PDB entry 9HAM | electron microscopy, 5.06 A resolution (low resolution: residue-level contacts below are approximate; hydrogen-bond / salt-bridge calls are withheld) | chains A and K of the 13 polymer chains in the assembly

# Chain A
Molecule: 23S ribosomal RNA
Source organism: Escherichia coli
Sequence (2904 nucleotides; row label = number of the first residue in the row):
     1 GGUUAAGCGACUAAGCGUACACGGUGGAUGCCCUGGCAGUCAGAGGCGAU
    51 GAAGGACGUGCUAAUCUGCGAUAAGCGUCGGUAAGGUGAUAUGAACCGUU
   101 AUAACCGGCGAUUUCCGAAUGGGGAAACCCAGUGUGUUUCGACACACUAU
   151 CAUUAACUGAAUCCAUAGGUUAAUGAGGCGAACCGGGGGAACUGAAACAU
   201 CUAAGUACCCCGAGGAAAAGAAAUCAACCGAGAUUCCCCCAGUAGCGGCG
   251 AGCGAACGGGGAGCAGCCCAGAGCCUGAAUCAGUGUGUGUGUUAGUGGAA
   301 GCGUCUGGAAAGGCGCGCGAUACAGGGUGACAGCCCCGUACACAAAAAUG
   351 CACAUGCUGUGAGCUCGAUGAGUAGGGCGGGACACGUGGUAUCCUGUCUG
   401 AAUAUGGGGGGACCAUCCUCCAAGGCUAAAUACUCCUGACUGACCGAUAG
   451 UGAACCAGUACCGUGAGGGAAAGGCGAAAAGAACCCCGGCGAGGGGAGUG
   501 AAAAAGAACCUGAAACCGUGUACGUACAAGCAGUGGGAGCACGCUUAGGC
   551 GUGUGACUGCGUACCUUUUGUAUAAUGGGUCAGCGACUUAUAUUCUGUAG
   601 CAAGGUUAACCGAAUAGGGGAGCCGAAGGGAAACCGAGUCUUAACUGGGC
   651 GUUAAGUUGCAGGGUAUAGACCCGAAACCCGGUGAUCUAGCCAUGGGCAG
   701 GUUGAAGGUUGGGUAACACUAACUGGAGGACCGAACCGACUAAUGUUGAA
   751 AAAUUAGCGGAUGACUUGUGGCUGGGGGUGAAAGGCCAAUCAAACCGGGA
   801 GAUAGCUGGUUCUCCCCGAAAGCUAUAUAAGUAGCGCCUCGUGAAUUCAU
   851 CUCCGGGGGUAGAGCACUGUUUCGGCAAGGGGGUCAUCCCGACUUACCAA
   901 CCCGAUGCAAACUGCGAAUACCGGAGAAUGUUAUCACGGGAGACACACGG
   951 CGGGUGCUAACGUCCGUCGUGAAGAGGGAAACAACCCAGACCGCCAGCUA
  1001 AGGUCCCAAAGUCAUGGUUAAGUGGGAAACGAUGUGGGAAGGCCCAGACA
  1051 GCCAGGAUGUUGGCUUAGAAGCAGCCAUCAUUUAAAGAAAGCGUAAUAGC
  1101 UCACUGGUCGAGUCGGCCUGCGCGGAAGAUGUAACGGGGCUAAACCAUGC
  1151 ACCGAAGCUGCGGCAGCGACGCUUAUGCGUUGUUGGGUAGGGGAGCGUUC
  1201 UGUAAGCCUGCGAAGGUGUGCUGUGAGGCAUGCUGGAGGUAUCAGAAGUG
  1251 CGAAUGCUGACAUAAGUAACGAUAAAGCGGGUGAAAAGCCCGCUCGCCGG
  1301 AAGACCAAGGGUUCCUGUCCAACGUUAAUCGGGGCAGGGUGAGUCGACCC
  1351 CUAAGGCGAGGCCGAAAGGCGUAGUCGAUGGGAAACAGGUUAAUAUUCCU
  1401 GUACUUGGUGUUACUGCGAAGGGGGGACGGAGAAGGCUAUGUUGGCCGGG
  1451 CGACGGUUGUCCCGGUUUAAGCGUGUAGGCUGGUUUUCCAGGCAAAUCCG
  1501 GAAAAUCAAGGCUGAGGCGUGAUGACGAGGCACUACGGUGCUGAAGCAAC
  1551 AAAUGCCCUGCUUCCAGGAAAAGCCUCUAAGCAUCAGGUAACAUCAAAUC
  1601 GUACCCCAAACCGACACAGGUGGUCAGGUAGAGAAUACCAAGGCGCUUGA
  1651 GAGAACUCGGGUGAAGGAACUAGGCAAAAUGGUGCCGUAACUUCGGGAGA
  1701 AGGCACGCUGAUAUGUAGGUGAGGUCCCUCGCGGAUGGAGCUGAAAUCAG
  1751 UCGAAGAUACCAGCUGGCUGCAACUGUUUAUUAAAAACACAGCACUGUGC
  1801 AAACACGAAAGUGGACGUAUACGGUGUGACGCCUGCCCGGUGCCGGAAGG
  1851 UUAAUUGAUGGGGUUAGCGCAAGCGAAGCUCUUGAUCGAAGCCCCGGUAA
  1901 ACGGCGGCCGUAACUAUAACGGUCCUAAGGUAGCGAAAUUCCUUGUCGGG
  1951 UAAGUUCCGACCUGCACGAAUGGCGUAAUGAUGGCCAGGCUGUCUCCACC
  2001 CGAGACUCAGUGAAAUUGAACUCGCUGUGAAGAUGCAGUGUACCCGCGGC
  2051 AAGACGGAAAGACCCCGUGAACCUUUACUAUAGCUUGACACUGAACAUUG
  2101 AGCCUUGAUGUGUAGGAUAGGUGGGAGGCUUUGAAGUGUGGACGCCAGUC
  2151 UGCAUGGAGCCGACCUUGAAAUACCACCCUUUAAUGUUUGAUGUUCUAAC
  2201 GUUGACCCGUAAUCCGGGUUGCGGACAGUGUCUGGUGGGUAGUUUGACUG
  2251 GGGCGGUCUCCUCCUAAAGAGUAACGGAGGAGCACGAAGGUUGGCUAAUC
  2301 CUGGUCGGACAUCAGGAGGUUAGUGCAAUGGCAUAAGCCAGCUUGACUGC
  2351 GAGCGUGACGGCGCGAGCAGGUGCGAAAGCAGGUCAUAGUGAUCCGGUGG
  2401 UUCUGAAUGGAAGGGCCAUCGCUCAACGGAUAAAAGGUACUCCGGGGAUA
  2451 ACAGGCUGAUACCGCCCAAGAGUUCAUAUCGACGGCGGUGUUUGGCACCU
  2501 CGAUGUCGGCUCAUCACAUCCUGGGGCUGAAGUAGGUCCCAAGGGUAUGG
  2551 CUGUUCGCCAUUUAAAGUGGUACGCGAGCUGGGUUUAGAACGUCGUGAGA
  2601 CAGUUCGGUCCCUAUCUGCCGUGGGCGCUGGAGAACUGAGGGGGGCUGCU
  2651 CCUAGUACGAGAGGACCGGAGUGGACGCAUCACUGGUGUUCGGGUUGUCA
  2701 UGCCAAUGGCACUGCCCGGUAGCUAAAUGCGGAAGAGAUAAGUGCUGAAA
  2751 GCAUCUAAGCACGAAACUUGCCCCGAGAUGAGUUCUCCCUGACCCUUUAA
  2801 GGGUCCUGAAGGAACGUUGAAGACGACGACGUUGAUAGGCCGGGUGUGUA
  2851 AGCGCAGCGAUGCGUUGAGCUAACCGGUACUAAUGAACCGUGAGGCUUAA
  2901 CCUU
Not modelled in the structure: 685-793, 865-914, 1032-1122, 1687-1701, 1769-1983, 2054-2607, 2904
Differences from the reference sequence: conflict A827 (U3587572 in 1897866982), A830 (G3587569 in 1897866982)

# Chain K
Name: Large ribosomal subunit protein uL14
Source organism: Escherichia coli
Reference sequence: P0ADY3 (RL14_ECOLI); residues 1-122 here = UniProt positions 1-122
Sequence (122 residues; numbered 1 to 122; the number before each row is that of its first residue):
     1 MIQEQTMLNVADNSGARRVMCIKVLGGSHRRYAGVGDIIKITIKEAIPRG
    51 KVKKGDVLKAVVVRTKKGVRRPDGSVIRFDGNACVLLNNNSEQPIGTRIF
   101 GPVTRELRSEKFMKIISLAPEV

# How chain A and chain K interact
Contacting residue pairs (34):
  A1664(A) with Met1(K); Lys67(K); Arg78(K)
  A1665(A) with Met1(K); Gln3(K); Thr6(K); Tyr32(K); Lys66(K); Asn82(K)
  G1666(A) with Gln3(K); Gln5(K); Met7(K)
  A1669(A) with Glu4(K); Gln5(K)
  C1994(A) with Glu4(K)
  U1995(A) with Gln3(K); Tyr32(K)
  C1996(A) with Arg31(K); Tyr32(K)
  U2650(A) with Glu110(K)
  G2674(A) with Gly26(K); Gly27(K); Arg30(K)
  A2675(A) with Arg31(K)
  C2683(A) with Arg70(K); Gly74(K)
  U2684(A) with Lys67(K); Arg70(K); Val76(K)
  A2726(A) with Met1(K); Tyr32(K); Lys67(K)
  A2727(A) with Arg70(K)
  U2728(A) with Arg70(K)
Also at the interface, not in a pair above, chain A (17 interface residues in all): G1989, C2676
Also at the interface, not in a pair above, chain K (22 interface residues in all): Ile2, Arg18, Ser28

# In short
17 residues of chain A face 22 of chain K across their interface.
Here chain A is 23S ribosomal RNA and chain K is Large ribosomal subunit protein uL14, both from Escherichia
coli. Entry 9HAM (C_(L29)-/(L22)- precursor supplemented with Api137) was determined by electron microscopy
together with 9H3K, 9H3L and 9HAL from the same study.
